PDB entry 3IBT | X-ray diffraction, 2.60 A resolution | chain A

[Chain A]
Molecule: 1H-3-hydroxy-4-oxoquinoline 2,4-dioxygenase
Source organism: Pseudomonas putida
Notes: EC 1.13.11.47
UniProt: O33472 (O33472_PSEPU); numbering as in UniProt (aligned over 1-264)
Amino-acid sequence (264 residues; numbered 1 to 264; the number before each row is that of its first residue):
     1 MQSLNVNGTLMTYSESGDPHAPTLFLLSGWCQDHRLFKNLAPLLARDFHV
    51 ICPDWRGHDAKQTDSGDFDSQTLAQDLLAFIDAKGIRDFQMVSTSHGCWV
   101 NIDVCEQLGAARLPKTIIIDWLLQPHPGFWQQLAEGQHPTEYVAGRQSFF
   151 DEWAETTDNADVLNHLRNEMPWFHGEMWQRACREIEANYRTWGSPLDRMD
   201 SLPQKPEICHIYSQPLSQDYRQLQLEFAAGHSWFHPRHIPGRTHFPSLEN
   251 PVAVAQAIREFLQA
Not modelled in the structure: 264
Modified positions: Mse1, Mse11, Mse91, Mse170, Mse177, Mse199 (selenomethionine; parent Met)
Construct notes: conflict Ile118 (Val in O33472), Asp200 (Glu in O33472), Glu226 (Asp in O33472)
What the authors report for this chain:
  - catalytic residues: Ser95, Asp120, His244
  - contacts within the chain: Asp120-His244
  - mutagenesis - D120A: decreased catalytic activity
  - catalytic residues: His96 (proposed by the authors, not directly observed)

[Summary]
The paper reports catalytic residues Ser95, Asp120 and His244 among others; D120A reduces catalytic activity.
Chain A is 1H-3-hydroxy-4-oxoquinoline 2,4-dioxygenase (Pseudomonas putida); the structure, Structure of
1H-3-hydroxy-4-oxoquinoline 2,4-dioxygenase (QDO), was determined by X-ray diffraction, deposited together
with 2WJ3, 2WJ4, 2WJ6 and 2WM2.
